3JC9 - chains Oh and Ph of the 79 polymer chains in the assembly; structure by electron microscopy.

[Chain Oh]
Protein: PilO
Source organism: Myxococcus xanthus DK 1622
UniProtKB: Q306N4 (Q306N4_MYXXD); numbering as in UniProt (aligned over 1-205)
Chain sequence (205 residues; numbered 1 to 205; the number before each row is that of its first residue):
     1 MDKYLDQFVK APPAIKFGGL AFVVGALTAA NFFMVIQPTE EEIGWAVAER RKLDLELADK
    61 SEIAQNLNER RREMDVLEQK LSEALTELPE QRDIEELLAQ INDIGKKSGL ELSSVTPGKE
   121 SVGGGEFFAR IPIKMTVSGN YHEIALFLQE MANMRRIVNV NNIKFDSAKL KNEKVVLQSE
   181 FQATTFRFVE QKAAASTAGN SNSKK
Unresolved in the structure: 190-205

[Chain Ph]
Protein: PilP
Source organism: Myxococcus xanthus DK 1622
UniProtKB: Q306N3 (Q306N3_MYXXD); residue numbers follow UniProt; this construct covers 1-172
Chain sequence (172 residues; row label = number of the first residue in the row):
     1 MLAACEEPPA PAPPPAKPKA AAAVPVKAAP TETGAQAAPS YSYVYNPVGK RDPFRSPIDE
    61 LGPVNANPVA ACNEPLCSFD LDQLKLVAVV TGDASPVAMV EDPAGRGHIV RRNTRMGRQG
   121 GKVTQILRDS VTVTEVFSGN GEIIKNPVTL QLKPDAKQDP AYNMMTGRNY GE
Unresolved in the structure: 1-4, 160-172

[Chain Oh / chain Ph interface]
Contacting residue pairs (12; chain Oh residue first):
  R50(Oh) with P18(Ph); A22(Ph)
  L53(Oh) with A22(Ph); A23(Ph)
  D54(Oh) with A22(Ph)
  K60(Oh) with E32(Ph)
  A64(Oh) with T31(Ph); E32(Ph); T33(Ph)
  L67(Oh) with T33(Ph)
  N68(Oh) with T33(Ph); A35(Ph)
Interface residues without a listed pair, chain Oh (11 interface residues in all): A46, I63, Q65, E69
Interface residues without a listed pair, chain Ph (10 interface residues in all): K19, P30, G34

[Overview]
The interface between chain Oh and chain Ph involves 11 residues on one side and 10 on the other.
Here chain Oh is PilO and chain Ph is PilP, both from Myxococcus xanthus DK 1622. Entry 3JC9 (Architectural
model of the type IVa pilus machine in a non-piliated state) was determined by electron microscopy (same
publication as 3JC8).
